PDB entry 8XXR | electron microscopy, 3.17 A resolution | chains A and S of the 5 polymer chains in the assembly

[Chain A]
Molecule: Guanine nucleotide-binding protein G(o) subunit alpha
Source organism: Homo sapiens
UniProt: P09471 (GNAO_HUMAN); aligned to UniProt positions 4-354 over residues 4-354
Amino-acid sequence (240 residues; row label = number of the first residue in the row; note: 126 numbers in that range are skipped by the numbering (no residue carries them; nothing is unmodelled there); numbers below 1 keep their minus sign (Met-11 is residue -11)):
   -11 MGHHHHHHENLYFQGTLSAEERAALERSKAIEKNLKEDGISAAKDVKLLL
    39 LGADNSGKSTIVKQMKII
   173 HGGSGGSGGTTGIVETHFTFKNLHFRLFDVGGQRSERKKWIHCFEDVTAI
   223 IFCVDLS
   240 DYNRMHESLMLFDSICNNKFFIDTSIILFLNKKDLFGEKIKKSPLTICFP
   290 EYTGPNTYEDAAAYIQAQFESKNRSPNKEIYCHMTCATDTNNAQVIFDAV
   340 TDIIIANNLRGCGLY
Disordered / not traced: -11 to 3, 173-182, 240-244
Construct notes: initiating methionine (-11); expression tag (-10 to 3); engineered mutation Asp42 (Gly in P09471), Asn43 (Glu in P09471), Asp227 (Ala in P09471), Asp240 (Gly230 in P09471), Ala332 (Ile in P09471), Ile335 (Val in P09471); linker (174-181)
Curated features (UniProtKB/Swiss-Prot):
  - region: Lys35 to Ala41, Ser44 to Thr48 (G1 motif), Phe197 to Arg206 (G3 motif), Ile266 to Asp273 (G4 motif), Thr324 to Thr329 (G5 motif)
  - binding site (GTP): Lys46, Ser47, Thr48, Asn270, Asp273, Cys325
  - binding site (Mg(2+)): Ser47, Thr182
  - modified residue: Gln205 (5-glutamyl histamine), Cys351 (ADP-ribosylcysteine)
  - lipidation: Cys351 (S-palmitoyl cysteine)

[Chain S]
Molecule: Antibody fragment ScFv16
Source organism: Mus musculus
Notes: antibody fragment or engineered binder
Amino-acid sequence (248 residues; each row starts with the number of its first residue; note: 2 numbers in that range are skipped by the numbering (no residue carries them; nothing is unmodelled there); a row labelled like 121A-121N holds insertion residues (121A, then the next letters in order)):
     1 DVQLVESGGGLVQPGGSRKLSCSASGFAFSSFGMHWVRQAPEKGLEWVAY
    51 ISSGSGTIYYADTVKGRFTISRDDPKNTLFLQMTSLRSEDTAMYYCVRSI
   101 YYYGSSPFDFWGQGTTLTVSS
121A-121N GGGGSGGGGSGGGG
   124 SDIVMTQATSSVPVTPGESVSISCRSSKSLLHSNGNTYLYWFLQRPGQSP
   174 QLLIYRMSNLASGVPDRFSGSGSGTAFTLTISRLEAEDVGVYYCMQHLEY
   224 PLTFGAGTKLELK
Disordered / not traced: 121A-121N, 236
Disulfide bonds: Cys22-Cys96, Cys147-Cys217

[Interface between chain A and chain S]
Contacting residue pairs (20):
  Leu5(A) - His155(S)
  Ser6(A) - His155(S)
  Ser6(A) - Tyr161(S)  hydrogen bond
  Ala7(A) - Leu221(S)
  Ala7(A) - Tyr223(S)  hydrophobic
  Glu8(A) - Tyr101(S)
  Glu8(A) - Pro107(S)
  Glu8(A) - Tyr161(S)
  Glu8(A) - Tyr163(S)  hydrogen bond
  Glu8(A) - Arg179(S)  salt bridge
  Glu8(A) - His220(S)  salt bridge
  Arg10(A) - Tyr59(S)  hydrogen bond
  Ala11(A) - Tyr101(S)  hydrophobic
  Glu14(A) - Ser52(S)  hydrogen bond
  Glu14(A) - Ser53(S)
  Glu14(A) - Gly56(S)
  Glu14(A) - Thr57(S)
  Arg15(A) - Ser31(S)  hydrogen bond
  Arg15(A) - Ile100(S)
  Arg15(A) - Tyr101(S)
Also at the interface, not in a pair above, chain A (9 interface residues in all): Ala12
Also at the interface, not in a pair above, chain S (19 interface residues in all): Tyr50, Tyr102, Ser156

[Overview]
9 residues of chain A and 19 residues of chain S are in contact, with 5 hydrogen bonds and 2 salt bridges.
Polar contacts include Glu8(A)-Arg179(S), Glu8(A)-His220(S) and Ser6(A)-Tyr161(S). Curated annotation
(UniProt) lists 6 GTP-binding residues and Mg2+-binding residues Ser47(A) and Thr182(A) on chain A.
Here chain A is Guanine nucleotide-binding protein G(o) subunit alpha (Homo sapiens) and chain S is Antibody
fragment ScFv16 (Mus musculus). Entry 8XXR (Structure of CXCR2 bound to CXCL6 (CXCR2-CXCL6-Go Full map)) was
determined by electron microscopy together with 8XVU, 8XWA, 8XWF, 8XWM, 8XWN, 8XWS and 6 further entries from
the same study.
